4EYD - chains B and D of the 4 polymer chains in the assembly; structure by X-ray diffraction, 1.47 A resolution.

# Chain B (and D)
Molecule: Insulin B chain
Organism: Homo sapiens
Notes: chain D of this document is another copy of the same molecule, construct and numbering; everything in this record applies to it too
UniProtKB: P01308 (INS_HUMAN); residues 1-30 here correspond to UniProt positions 25-54 (UniProt number = residue number + 24)
Sequence (30 residues; row label = number of the first residue in the row):
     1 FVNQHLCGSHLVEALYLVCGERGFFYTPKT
Metal / ion sites: Zn2+ near His-10 (its only coordinating residue here)

# Chain B / chain D interface
Residue-residue contacts - 30 pairs, chain B then chain D:
  Gly-8(B) with Tyr-16(D)
  Ser-9(B) with Glu-13(D); Tyr-16(D)
  Val-12(B) with Val-12(D); Tyr-16(D), hydrophobic; Phe-24(D), hydrophobic
  Glu-13(B) with Ser-9(D); Glu-13(D)
  Tyr-16(B) with Gly-8(D); Ser-9(D), hydrogen bond (side chain-backbone); Val-12(D), hydrophobic; Tyr-26(D)
  Gly-20(B) with Tyr-26(D); Pro-28(D)
  Glu-21(B) with Pro-28(D); Thr-30(D)
  Gly-23(B) with Tyr-26(D); Pro-28(D)
  Phe-24(B) with Val-12(D), hydrophobic; Phe-24(D), hydrophobic; Phe-25(D); Tyr-26(D), hydrogen bond (backbone-backbone)
  Phe-25(B) with Phe-24(D); Phe-25(D), hydrophobic
  Tyr-26(B) with Tyr-16(D), hydrophobic; Gly-23(D); Phe-24(D), hydrogen bond (backbone-backbone)
  Pro-28(B) with Glu-21(D); Gly-23(D)
  Lys-29(B) with Glu-21(D)
Other interface residues (no listed pair), chain D (15 interface residues in all): Gly-20, Arg-22, Thr-27

# Overview
13 residues of chain B and 15 residues of chain D are in contact; the contacts include 3 hydrogen bonds. Polar
pairs include Tyr-16(B)/Ser-9(D) and Phe-24(B)/Tyr-26(D).
Both chains are Insulin B chain (Homo sapiens). Entry 4EYD (Human Insulin) was determined by X-ray
diffraction, deposited together with 4EWW, 4EWX, 4EWZ, 4EX0, 4EX1, 4EXX and 17 further entries.
